7P8N - chains A and C of the 6 polymer chains in the assembly; structure by electron microscopy, 2.80 A resolution.

# Chain A
Name: Fe-hydrogenase, subunit alpha
Organism: Thermotoga maritima (strain ATCC 43589 / DSM 3109 / JCM 10099 / NBRC 100826 / MSB8)
Notes: EC 1.12.1.4
UniProtKB: G4FFG1 (G4FFG1_THEMA); residue numbers follow UniProt; this construct covers 1-645
Sequence (645 residues; row label = number of the first residue in the row):
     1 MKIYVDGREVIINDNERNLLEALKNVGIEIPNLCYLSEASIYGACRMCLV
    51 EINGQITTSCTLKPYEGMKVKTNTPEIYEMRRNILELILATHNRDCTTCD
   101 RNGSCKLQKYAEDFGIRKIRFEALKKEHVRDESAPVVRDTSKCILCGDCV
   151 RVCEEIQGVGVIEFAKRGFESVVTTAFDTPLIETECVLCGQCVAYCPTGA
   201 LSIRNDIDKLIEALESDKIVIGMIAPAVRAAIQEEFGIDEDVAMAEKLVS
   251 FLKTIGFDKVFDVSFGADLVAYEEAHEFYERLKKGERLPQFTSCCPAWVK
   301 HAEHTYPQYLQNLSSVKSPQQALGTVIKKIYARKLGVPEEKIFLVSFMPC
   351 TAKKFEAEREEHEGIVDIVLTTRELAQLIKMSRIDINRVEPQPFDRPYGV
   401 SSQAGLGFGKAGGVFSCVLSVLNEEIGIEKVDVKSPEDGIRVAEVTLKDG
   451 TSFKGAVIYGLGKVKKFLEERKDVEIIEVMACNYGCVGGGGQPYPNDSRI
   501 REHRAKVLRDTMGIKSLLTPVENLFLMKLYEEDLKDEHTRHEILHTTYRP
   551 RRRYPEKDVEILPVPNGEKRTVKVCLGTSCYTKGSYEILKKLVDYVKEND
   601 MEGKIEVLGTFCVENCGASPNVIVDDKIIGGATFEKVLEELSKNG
Unresolved in the structure: 555-645
Metal / ion sites: 2Fe-2S cluster Fe: Cys34, Cys45, Cys48, Cys60; 4Fe-4S cluster Fe site 1: His92, Cys96, Cys99, Cys105; 4Fe-4S cluster Fe site 2: Cys143, Cys146, Cys149, Cys196; 4Fe-4S cluster Fe site 3: Cys153, Cys186, Cys189, Cys192; 4Fe-4S cluster Fe site 4: Cys295, Cys350, Cys482, Cys486
Ligand contacts:
  - 2Fe-2S cluster (FES): Leu20, Asn32, Cys34, Tyr42, Gly43, Ala44, Cys45, Arg46, Met47, Cys48, Thr58, Cys60
  - 4Fe-4S cluster (SF4), molecule 1: His92, Asn93, Asp95, Cys96, Cys99, Arg101, Asn102, Cys105, Leu107, Gln108, Lys142, Thr198, Gly199
  - 4Fe-4S cluster (SF4), molecule 2: Val136, Val152, Cys153, Gln157, Val159, Val161, Ile162, Cys186, Val187, Leu188, Cys189, Gly190, Gln191, Cys192
  - 4Fe-4S cluster (SF4), molecule 3: Cys143, Ile144, Leu145, Cys146, Gly147, Asp148, Cys149, Val173, Cys196, Pro197, Thr198, Ala200, Leu201
  - 4Fe-4S cluster (SF4), molecule 4: Cys189, Cys294, Cys295, Pro296, Ala297, Pro349, Cys350, Ala352, Lys353, Met480, Ala481, Cys482, Gly485, Cys486, Gly489

# Chain C
Name: Fe-hydrogenase, subunit gamma
Organism: Thermotoga maritima (strain ATCC 43589 / DSM 3109 / JCM 10099 / NBRC 100826 / MSB8)
Notes: EC 1.12.1.4
UniProtKB: Q9S5X7 (Q9S5X7_THEMA); residues -1 to 161 here correspond to UniProt positions 2-164 (UniProt number = residue number + 3)
Sequence (189 residues; row label = number of the first residue in the row; numbers below 1 keep their minus sign (Met-27 is residue -27)):
   -27 MASWSHPQFEKSGGGGGENLYFQGAVLALERHFEKVEEILKKYGYKRENL
    23 IKILLEIQEIYRYLPEDVINYVSTAMGIPPAKIYGVATFYAQFSLKPKGK
    73 YTIMVCDGTACHMAGSPEVLKAIEEETGLTPGNVTEDLMFSLDQVGCLGA
   123 CALAPVMVINGEVYGNLTADKVKEILRKIKEKERESANV
Unresolved in the structure: -27 to 3, 160-161
Differences from the reference sequence: initiating methionine (-27); linker (-26 to -25, -16 to -11); expression tag (-24 to -17, -10 to -2)
Metal / ion sites: 2Fe-2S cluster Fe: Cys78, Cys83, Cys119, Cys123
Ligand contacts: 2Fe-2S cluster (FES): Cys78, Gly80, Thr81, Ala82, Cys83, Cys119, Leu120, Gly121, Ala122, Cys123

# Interface between chain A and chain C
Contacting residue pairs (23; chain A residue first):
  Glu154(A) - Lys54(C)  salt bridge
  Gly160(A) - Pro51(C)
  Gly160(A) - Ala53(C)
  Val161(A) - Ala53(C)
  Glu163(A) - Ala53(C)
  Glu163(A) - Lys54(C)
  Phe164(A) - Gly57(C)
  Ala165(A) - Tyr56(C)  hydrophobic
  Ala165(A) - Thr60(C)
  Lys166(A) - Tyr56(C)  hydrogen bond
  Lys166(A) - Thr60(C)  hydrogen bond (backbone-side chain)
  Lys166(A) - Phe61(C)
  Arg167(A) - Phe61(C)  hydrogen bond (side chain-backbone)
  Arg167(A) - Tyr62(C)
  Arg167(A) - Ala63(C)
  Ala176(A) - Pro52(C)
  Phe177(A) - Glu38(C)
  Phe177(A) - Ile41(C)  hydrophobic
  Phe177(A) - Tyr56(C)  hydrophobic
  Phe177(A) - Leu67(C)  hydrophobic
  Glu185(A) - Pro52(C)
  Arg553(A) - Glu38(C)  salt bridge
  Arg553(A) - Asn42(C)
Other interface residues (no listed pair), chain A (18 interface residues in all): Val159, Ile162, Thr174, Thr175, Asp178, Tyr554
Other interface residues (no listed pair), chain C (15 interface residues in all): Asp39

# Summary
18 residues of chain A face 15 of chain C across their interface, with 3 hydrogen bonds and 2 salt bridges.
Polar pairs include Glu154(A)-Lys54(C), Arg553(A)-Glu38(C) and Lys166(A)-Tyr56(C). Ligands of chain A: 4
copies of 4Fe-4S cluster and 2Fe-2S cluster.
Here chain A is Fe-hydrogenase, subunit alpha and chain C is Fe-hydrogenase, subunit gamma, both from
Thermotoga maritima (strain ATCC 43589 / DSM 3109 / JCM 10099 / NBRC 100826 / MSB8). Entry 7P8N (TmHydABC- T.
maritima hydrogenase with bridge closed) was determined by electron microscopy, deposited together with 7P5H,
7P91 and 7P92.
